PDB entry 7Z21 | X-ray diffraction, 1.63 A resolution | chains C and F of the 3 polymer chains in the assembly

[Chain C]
Molecule: Barrier-to-autointegration factor, N-terminally processed
Source organism: Homo sapiens
Notes: engineered mutation(s): A12T
UniProt: O75531 (BAF_HUMAN); residues 2-89 here = UniProt positions 2-89
Sequence (89 residues; each row starts with the number of its first residue):
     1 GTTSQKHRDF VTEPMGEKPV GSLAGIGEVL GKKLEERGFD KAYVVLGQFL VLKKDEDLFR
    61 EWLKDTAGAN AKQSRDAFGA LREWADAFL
Not modelled in the structure: 1-3
Differences from the reference sequence: expression tag (1); variant Thr-12 (Ala in O75531); conflict Ala-67 (Cys in O75531), Ala-77 (Cys in O75531), Ala-80 (Cys in O75531), Ala-85 (Cys in O75531)
Curated features (UniProtKB/Swiss-Prot):
  - modified residue: Thr-2 (Microbial infection: Phosphothreonine), Thr-3 (Microbial infection: Phosphothreonine), Ser-4 (Phosphoserine)
What the authors report for this chain:
  - post-translational modification sites: Thr-3, Ser-4

[Chain F]
Molecule: Lamin-A/C
Source organism: Homo sapiens
UniProt: P02545 (LMNA_HUMAN); numbering as in UniProt (aligned over 411-566)
Sequence (156 residues; numbered 411 to 566; the number before each row is that of its first residue):
   411 GGGSVTKKRK LESTESRSSF SQHARTSGRV AVEEVDEEGK FVRLRNKSNE DQSMGNWQIK
   471 RQNGDDPLLT YRFPPKFTLK AGQVVTIWAA GAGATHSPPT DLVWKAQNTW GCGNSLRTAL
   531 INSTGEEVAM RKLVRSVTVV EDDEDEDGDD LLHHHH
Not modelled in the structure: 411-428, 547-566
Modified / non-standard residues: Cys-522 (S-oxy cysteine; CSX)
Curated features (UniProtKB/Swiss-Prot):
  - motif: Lys-417 to Glu-422 (Nuclear localization signal)
  - modified residue: Ser-414 (Phosphoserine), Thr-416 (Phosphothreonine), Lys-417 (N6-acetyllysine), Ser-423 (Phosphoserine), Ser-426 (Phosphoserine), Ser-429 (Phosphoserine), Ser-431 (Phosphoserine), Lys-450 (N6-acetyllysine), Lys-457 (N6-acetyllysine), Ser-458 (Phosphoserine), Ser-463 (Phosphoserine), Lys-486 (N6-acetyllysine), Thr-496 (Phosphothreonine), Thr-505 (Phosphothreonine), Thr-510 (Phosphothreonine), Ser-533 (Phosphoserine), Ser-546 (Phosphoserine), Thr-548 (Phosphothreonine)
  - cross-link (Glycyl lysine isopeptide (Lys-Gly)): Lys-417 (interchain with G-Cter in SUMO2), Lys-420 (interchain with G-Cter in SUMO2), Lys-450 (interchain with G-Cter in SUMO2), Lys-470 (interchain with G-Cter in SUMO2), Lys-486 (interchain with G-Cter in SUMO2)

[Interface between chain C and chain F]
Contacting residue pairs (16):
  Val-11(C) with His-433(F), hydrogen bond (backbone-side chain)
  Thr-12(C) with Gln-432(F), hydrogen bond (side chain-backbone); His-433(F); Ala-434(F), hydrogen bond (backbone-backbone)
  Glu-13(C) with Ala-434(F)
  Pro-14(C) with Ala-434(F); Arg-435(F)
  Glu-83(C) with Ser-431(F); His-433(F), salt bridge
  Asp-86(C) with Lys-542(F), hydrogen bond (backbone-side chain)
  Ala-87(C) with His-433(F); Met-540(F); Lys-542(F)
  Phe-88(C) with His-433(F); Ala-434(F); Arg-435(F), hydrogen bond (backbone-side chain)

[In short]
Chain C and chain F form an interface of 8 and 7 residues respectively, with 5 hydrogen bonds and 1 salt
bridge. Among the polar pairs are Glu-83(C)/His-433(F), Val-11(C)/His-433(F) and Thr-12(C)/Gln-432(F). From
the paper: modification sites Thr-3(C) and Ser-4(C).
Chain C is Barrier-to-autointegration factor, N-terminally processed and chain F is Lamin-A/C, both from Homo
sapiens; the structure, BAF A12T bound to the lamin A/C Ig-fold domain, was determined by X-ray diffraction.
